9JNV - chains F and J of the 11 polymer chains in the assembly; structure by electron microscopy, 3.00 A resolution.

# Chain F
Protein: Histone H4
Source organism: Xenopus laevis
UniProtKB: A0A8J1LTD2 (A0A8J1LTD2_XENLA); residues 1-102 here correspond to UniProt positions 15-116 (UniProt number = residue number + 14)
Chain sequence (102 residues; each row starts with the number of its first residue):
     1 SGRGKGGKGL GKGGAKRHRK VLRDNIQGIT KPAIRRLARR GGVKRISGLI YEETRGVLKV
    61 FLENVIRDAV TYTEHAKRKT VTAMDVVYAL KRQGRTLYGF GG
Not modelled in the structure: 1-22

# Chain J
Molecule: 146-nt DNA strand
Source organism: Escherichia coli K-12
Sequence (146 nucleotides; each row starts with the number of its first residue):
     1 ATCGGATGTA TATATCTGAC ACGTGCCTGG AGACTAGGGA GTAATCCCCT TGGCGGTTAA
    61 AACGCGGGGG ACAGCGCGTA CGTGCGTTTA AGCGGTGCTA GAGCTGTCTA CGACCAATTG
   121 AGCGGCCTCG GCACCGGGAT TCTCGA

# How chain F and chain J interact
Contacting residue pairs (12; chain F residue first):
  Arg-35(F) / DG82(J)  salt bridge to the phosphate
  Arg-45(F) / DC81(J)  sugar contact
  Arg-45(F) / DG82(J)  phosphate contact
  Ile-46(F) / DC81(J)  phosphate contact
  Ile-46(F) / DG82(J)  hydrogen bond to the phosphate
  Ser-47(F) / DC81(J)  phosphate contact
  Gly-48(F) / DC81(J)  phosphate contact
  Arg-78(F) / DA102(J)  phosphate contact
  Lys-79(F) / DG101(J)  phosphate contact
  Lys-79(F) / DA102(J)  hydrogen bond to the phosphate
  Thr-80(F) / DG101(J)  phosphate contact
  Thr-80(F) / DA102(J)  hydrogen bond to the phosphate
Interface residues without a listed pair, chain F (9 interface residues in all): Lys-44

# Overview
The interface between chain F and chain J involves 9 residues on one side and 4 on the other, with 3 hydrogen
bonds and 1 salt bridge. Polar contacts include Ile-46(F)/DG82(J), Lys-79(F)/DA102(J) and Thr-80(F)/DA102(J).
Here chain F is Histone H4 (Xenopus laevis) and chain J is a 146-nt DNA strand (Escherichia coli K-12). Entry
9JNV (Structure of isw1-nucleosome complex in ADP(S) state) was determined by electron microscopy together
with 9JNT, 9JNU, 9JO2, 9JO5, 9LIU and 9LJ2 from the same study.
